Entry 3Q66 (X-ray diffraction, 2.71 A resolution); this record covers chains A and C of the 3 polymer chains in the assembly.

# Chain A
Molecule: Vacuolar protein sorting-associated protein 75
From: Saccharomyces cerevisiae
Reference sequence: P53853 (VPS75_YEAST); numbering as in UniProt (aligned over 1-264)
Sequence (264 residues; row label = number of the first residue in the row):
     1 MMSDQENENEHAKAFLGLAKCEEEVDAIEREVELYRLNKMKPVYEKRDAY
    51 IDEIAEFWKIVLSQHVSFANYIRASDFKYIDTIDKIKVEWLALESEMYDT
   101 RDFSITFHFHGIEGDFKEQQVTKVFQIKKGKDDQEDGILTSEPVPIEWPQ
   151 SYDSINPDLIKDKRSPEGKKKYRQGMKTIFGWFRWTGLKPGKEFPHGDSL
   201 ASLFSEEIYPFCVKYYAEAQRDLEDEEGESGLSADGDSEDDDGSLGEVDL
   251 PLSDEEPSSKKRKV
Disordered / not traced: 1, 232-247, 254-264
Swiss-Prot annotation at these positions:
  - modified residue: Ser3 (Phosphoserine)

# Chain C
Molecule: Histone acetyltransferase RTT109
From: Saccharomyces cerevisiae
Notes: EC 2.3.1.48
Reference sequence: Q07794 (RT109_YEAST); residue numbers follow UniProt; this construct covers 1-436
Sequence (442 residues; each row starts with the number of its first residue; numbers below 1 keep their minus sign (Gly-5 is residue -5)):
    -5 GMDPNSMSLNDFLSSVLPVSEQFEYLSLQSIPLETHAVVTPNKDDKRVPK
    45 STIKTQHFFSLFHQGKVFFSLEVYVYVTLWDEADAERLIFVSKADTNGYC
    95 NTRVSVRDITKIILEFILSIDPNYYLQKVKPAIRSYKKISPELISAASTP
   145 ARTLRILARRLKQSGSTVLKEIESPRFQQDLYLSFTCPREILTKICLFTR
   195 PASQYLFPDSSKNSKKHILNGEELMKWWGFILDRLLIECFQNDTQAKLRI
   245 PGEDPARVRSYLRGMKYPLWQVGDIFTSKENSLAVYNIPLFPDDPKARFI
   295 HQLAEEDRLLKVSLSSFWIELQERQEFKLSVTSSVMGISGYSLATPSLFP
   345 SSADVIVPKSRKQFRAIKKYITGEEYDTEEGAIEAFTNIRDFLLLRMATN
   395 LQSLTGKREHRERNQPVPASNINTLAITMLKPRKKAKALPKT
Disordered / not traced: 427-436
Construct notes: expression tag (-5 to 0)
Modified residues: Lys290 (n(6)-acetyllysine; ALY)
Swiss-Prot annotation at these positions:
  - region: Leu419 to Leu433 (Interaction with ASF1)
  - active site: Asp288 (Proton donor/acceptor)
  - binding site (acetyl-CoA): Ala88 to Thr90, Arg97 to Arg101, Phe192, Ala196, His211 to Leu213, Trp221
  - modified residue: Lys290 (N6-acetyllysine)
From the paper describing this entry:
  - conformationally variable residues (order/disorder transition): Tyr130 to Leu175, Pro412 to Leu424

# Interface between chain A and chain C
Residue-residue contacts (57; chain A residue first):
  Ser63(A) - Arg390(C)  hydrogen bond
  Gln64(A) - Lys356(C)  hydrogen bond (backbone-side chain)
  Ala69(A) - Tyr364(C)  hydrogen bond (backbone-side chain)
  Asn70(A) - Lys363(C)
  Ile72(A) - Tyr364(C)
  Arg73(A) - Glu378(C)  salt bridge
  Arg73(A) - Asn382(C)
  Ala74(A) - Tyr364(C)
  Ala74(A) - Asn382(C)  hydrogen bond (backbone-side chain)
  Ala74(A) - Phe386(C)  hydrophobic
  Ser75(A) - Asp385(C)
  Phe77(A) - Leu389(C)  hydrophobic
  Phe77(A) - Arg390(C)
  Asp81(A) - Arg390(C)  salt bridge
  Arg173(A) - Glu374(C)  salt bridge
  Lys177(A) - Glu374(C)  salt bridge
  Lys177(A) - Glu378(C)
  Val213(A) - Leu148(C)  hydrophobic
  Lys214(A) - Pro144(C)
  Ala217(A) - Pro144(C)  hydrophobic
  Ala217(A) - Thr147(C)
  Gln220(A) - Ile138(C)
  Gln220(A) - Leu151(C)
  Arg221(A) - Ile138(C)
  Arg221(A) - Ser139(C)  hydrogen bond (side chain-backbone)
  Arg221(A) - Ala140(C)  hydrogen bond (side chain-backbone)
  Arg221(A) - Ser142(C)  hydrogen bond (side chain-backbone)
  Arg221(A) - Thr147(C)  hydrogen bond
  Asp222(A) - Leu137(C)
  Asp222(A) - Ile138(C)  hydrogen bond (side chain-backbone)
  Asp222(A) - Arg154(C)  salt bridge
  Leu223(A) - Arg128(C)
  Leu223(A) - Tyr130(C)
  Leu223(A) - Ile166(C)  hydrophobic
  Glu224(A) - Lys353(C)
  Glu224(A) - Ser354(C)
  Asp225(A) - Ile25(C)
  Asp225(A) - Lys124(C)  salt bridge
  Asp225(A) - Arg128(C)  salt bridge
  Asp225(A) - Tyr176(C)  hydrogen bond
  Asp225(A) - Lys353(C)
  Glu226(A) - Arg128(C)  salt bridge
  Glu226(A) - Tyr130(C)  hydrogen bond
  Glu226(A) - Ser139(C)
  Glu226(A) - Ala140(C)  hydrogen bond (side chain-backbone)
  Glu227(A) - Lys353(C)  salt bridge
  Glu227(A) - Ser354(C)  hydrogen bond (backbone-side chain)
  Gly228(A) - Lys356(C)
  Glu229(A) - Lys124(C)  salt bridge
  Glu229(A) - Ala140(C)
  Glu229(A) - Arg355(C)  salt bridge
  Ser230(A) - Ala140(C)
  Gly231(A) - Ala140(C)  hydrogen bond (backbone-backbone)
  Val248(A) - His30(C)
  Val248(A) - His295(C)
  Asp249(A) - His295(C)  salt bridge
  Leu250(A) - Lys37(C)
Interface residues without a listed pair, chain A (35 interface residues in all): Val66, Lys78, Tyr216, Pro251, Leu252
Interface residues without a listed pair, chain C (41 interface residues in all): Thr34, Ala141, Leu163, Leu175, Tyr280, Ile294, Leu303, Leu304, Thr381
From the paper, about this interface:
  - specific contacts: Arg73(A)-Glu378(C) (salt bridge), Asp81(A)-Arg390(C) (salt bridge), Arg173(A)-Glu374(C) (salt bridge), Asp222(A)-Arg154(C) (salt bridge), Asp225(A)-Arg128(C) (salt bridge), Glu226(A)-Arg128(C) (salt bridge), Glu229(A)-Arg355(C) (salt bridge), Lys124(C)-Leu223(A), Tyr130(C)-Leu223(A) (hydrophobic contact), Ser158(C)-Leu223(A), Leu175(C)-Leu223(A) (hydrophobic contact), Tyr176(C)-Leu223(A) (hydrophobic contact)
  - interface residues, chain A: Val66(A), Ala74(A), Phe77(A), Cys212(A), Leu223(A), Val248(A), Asp249(A), Leu252(A)
  - interface residues, chain C: His30(C), Thr34(C), Pro144(C), Tyr280(C), Ile294(C), His295(C), Leu303(C), Leu304(C), Tyr364(C), Phe386(C), Leu389(C)

# In short
35 residues of chain A and 41 residues of chain C are in contact; the contacts include 14 hydrogen bonds and
12 salt bridges. Among the polar pairs are Arg73(A)-Glu378(C), Asp81(A)-Arg390(C) and Arg173(A)-Glu374(C). The
authors report salt bridges between Arg73(A) and Glu378(C), Asp81(A) and Arg390(C) and Arg173(A) and Glu374(C)
among others; contacts between Lys124(C) and Leu223(A) and Ser158(C) and Leu223(A); hydrophobic contacts
between Tyr130(C) and Leu223(A), Leu175(C) and Leu223(A) and Tyr176(C) and Leu223(A). From the paper:
interface residues Val66(A), Ala74(A) and His30(C) among others; conformational variability at Tyr130(C) and
Pro412(C).
Chain A is Vacuolar protein sorting-associated protein 75 and chain C is Histone acetyltransferase RTT109,
both from Saccharomyces cerevisiae; the structure, Structure of the Vps75-Rtt109 histone chaperone-lysine
acetyltransferase complex (Full-length proteins in space group P6122), was determined by X-ray diffraction
together with 3Q68 from the same study.
